Entry 5O7S (X-ray diffraction, 2.02 A resolution); this record covers chains A and B.

== Chain A (and B) ==
Protein: Monellin chain B, Monellin chain A
Organism: Dioscoreophyllum cumminsii
Notes: chain B of this document is another copy of the same molecule, construct and numbering; everything in this record applies to it too
UniProt: chimeric construct of P02882, P02881: residues 1-48 from P02882 (MONB_DIOCU) positions 1-48 (same numbers); residues 52-96 from P02881 positions 1-45 (UniProt number = residue number - 51)
Amino-acid sequence (96 residues; each row starts with the number of its first residue):
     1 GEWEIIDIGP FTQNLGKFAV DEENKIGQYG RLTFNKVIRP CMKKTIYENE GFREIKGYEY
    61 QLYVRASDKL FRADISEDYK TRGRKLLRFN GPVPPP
Unresolved in the structure: 49-53 (chain B: 48-53)
Differences from the reference sequence: linker (49-51); engineered mutation Arg65 (Tyr14 in P02881)
Curated features (UniProtKB/Swiss-Prot):
  - site: Cys41 (Blocking, abolishes the sweet taste)

== Interface between chain A and chain B ==
Residue-residue contacts - 18 pairs, chain A then chain B:
  Trp3(A) with Ile5(B); Pro40(B); Pro96(B)
  Glu4(A) with Ile5(B)
  Ile5(A) with Trp3(B); Glu4(B); Ile5(B)
  Arg39(A) with Glu2(B), salt bridge
  Pro40(A) with Trp3(B); Met42(B), hydrophobic
  Met42(A) with Ile5(B), hydrophobic; Pro40(B), hydrophobic; Met42(B), hydrophobic
  Lys44(A) with Pro96(B), hydrogen bond (side chain-backbone)
  Gln61(A) with Tyr63(B), hydrogen bond
  Tyr63(A) with Gln61(B)
  Pro96(A) with Trp3(B); Lys44(B), hydrogen bond (backbone-side chain)
Other interface residues (no listed pair), chain A (11 interface residues in all): Glu59
Other interface residues (no listed pair), chain B (11 interface residues in all): Gly1

== In short ==
The chain A/chain B interface involves 11 residues from each chain, with 3 hydrogen bonds and 1 salt bridge.
Polar pairs include Arg39(A)-Glu2(B), Lys44(A)-Pro96(B) and Gln61(A)-Tyr63(B).
Both chains are Monellin chain B, Monellin chain A (Dioscoreophyllum cumminsii). Entry 5O7S (Crystal structure
of a single chain monellin mutant (Y65R) pH 8.3) was determined by X-ray diffraction (same publication as
5O7K, 5O7L, 5O7Q and 5O7R).
